Entry 5XON (electron microscopy, 3.83 A resolution); this record covers chains A and B of the 18 polymer chains in the assembly.

# Chain A
Name: DNA-directed RNA polymerase subunit
Organism: Komagataella phaffii (strain GS115 / ATCC 20864)
Notes: EC 2.7.7.6
UniProtKB: C4R4Y0 (C4R4Y0_KOMPG); residue numbers follow UniProt; this construct covers 1-1743
Sequence (1743 residues; row label = number of the first residue in the row):
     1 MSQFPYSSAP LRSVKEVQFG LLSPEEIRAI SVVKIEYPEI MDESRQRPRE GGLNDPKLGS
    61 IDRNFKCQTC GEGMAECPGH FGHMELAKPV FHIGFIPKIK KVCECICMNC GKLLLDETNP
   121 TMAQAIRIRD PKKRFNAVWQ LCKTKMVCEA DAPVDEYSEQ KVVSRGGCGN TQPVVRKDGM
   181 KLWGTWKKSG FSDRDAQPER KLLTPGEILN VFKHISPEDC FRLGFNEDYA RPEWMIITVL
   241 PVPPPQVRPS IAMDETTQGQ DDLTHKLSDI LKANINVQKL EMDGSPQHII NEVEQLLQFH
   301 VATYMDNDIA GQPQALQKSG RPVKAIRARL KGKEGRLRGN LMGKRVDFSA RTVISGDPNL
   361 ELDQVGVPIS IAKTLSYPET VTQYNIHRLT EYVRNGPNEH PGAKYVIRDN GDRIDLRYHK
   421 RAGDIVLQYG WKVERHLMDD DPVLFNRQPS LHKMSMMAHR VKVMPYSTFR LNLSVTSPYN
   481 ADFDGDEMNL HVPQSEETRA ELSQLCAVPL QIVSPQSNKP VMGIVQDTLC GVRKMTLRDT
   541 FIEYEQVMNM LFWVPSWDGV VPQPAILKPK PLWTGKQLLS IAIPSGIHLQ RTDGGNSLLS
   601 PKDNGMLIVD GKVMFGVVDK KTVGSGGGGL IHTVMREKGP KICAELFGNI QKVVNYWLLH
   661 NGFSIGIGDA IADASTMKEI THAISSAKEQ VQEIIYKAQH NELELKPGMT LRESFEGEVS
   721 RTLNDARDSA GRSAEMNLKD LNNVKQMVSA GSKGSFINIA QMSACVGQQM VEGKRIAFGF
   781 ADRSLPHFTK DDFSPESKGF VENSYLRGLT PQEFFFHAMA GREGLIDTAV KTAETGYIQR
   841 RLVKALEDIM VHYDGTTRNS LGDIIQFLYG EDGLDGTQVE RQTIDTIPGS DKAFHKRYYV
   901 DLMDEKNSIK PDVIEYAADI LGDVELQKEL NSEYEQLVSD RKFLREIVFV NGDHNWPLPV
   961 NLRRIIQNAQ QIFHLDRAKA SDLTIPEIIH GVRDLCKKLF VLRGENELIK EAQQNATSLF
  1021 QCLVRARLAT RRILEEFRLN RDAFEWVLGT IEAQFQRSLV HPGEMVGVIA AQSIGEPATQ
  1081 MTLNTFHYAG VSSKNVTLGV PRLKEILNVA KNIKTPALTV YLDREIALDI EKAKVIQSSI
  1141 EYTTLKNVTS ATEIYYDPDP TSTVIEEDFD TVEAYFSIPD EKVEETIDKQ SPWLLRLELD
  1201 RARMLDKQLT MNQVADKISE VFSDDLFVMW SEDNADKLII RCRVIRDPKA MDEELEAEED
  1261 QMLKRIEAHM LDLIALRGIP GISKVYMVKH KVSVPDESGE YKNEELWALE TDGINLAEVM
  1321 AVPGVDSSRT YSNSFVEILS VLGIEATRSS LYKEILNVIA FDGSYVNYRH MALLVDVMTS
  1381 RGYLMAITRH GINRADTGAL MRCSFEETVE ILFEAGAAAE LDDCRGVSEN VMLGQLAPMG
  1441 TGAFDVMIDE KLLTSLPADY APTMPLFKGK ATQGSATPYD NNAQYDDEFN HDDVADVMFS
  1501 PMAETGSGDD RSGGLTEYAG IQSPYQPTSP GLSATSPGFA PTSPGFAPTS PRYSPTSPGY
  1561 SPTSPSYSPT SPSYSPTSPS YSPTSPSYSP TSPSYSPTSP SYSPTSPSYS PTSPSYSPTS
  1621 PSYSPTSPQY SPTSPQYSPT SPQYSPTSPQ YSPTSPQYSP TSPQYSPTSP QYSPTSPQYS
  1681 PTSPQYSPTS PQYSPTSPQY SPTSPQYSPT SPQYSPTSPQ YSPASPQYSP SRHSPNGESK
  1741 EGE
Not modelled in the structure: 1, 154-160, 190-193, 1178-1189, 1246-1257, 1464-1743
Bound ions: Zn2+ site 1: C67, C70, C77, H80; Zn2+ site 2: C107, C110, C148, C168; Mg2+: D482, D484, D486 (shared with 1 residue of chain P)

# Chain B
Name: DNA-directed RNA polymerase subunit beta
Organism: Komagataella phaffii (strain GS115 / ATCC 20864)
Notes: EC 2.7.7.6
UniProtKB: C4QZQ7 (C4QZQ7_KOMPG); numbering as in UniProt (aligned over 1-1227)
Sequence (1227 residues; numbered 1 to 1227; the number before each row is that of its first residue):
     1 MSYDPYSIDD TITTEDCWTV ISAFFEEKGL VSQQLDSFDE FMETSIQDLV WEEPRLILDQ
    61 PAQHTNEKDN INKRYEIRFG KIYLSRPTMT EADGTTHAMF PQEARLRNLT YSSPVYLDME
   121 KSMFTSIDDE GNPNATLDWQ QVHEPIKDGV EEGNKVHIGK VPIMLRSKFC SLRTLDEVDL
   181 YKMKECPYDM GGYFVINGSE KVLIAQERSA ANIVQVFKKA APSPISHVAE IRSALEKGSR
   241 LISTMQIKLY GREDKGTGRT IKATLPYVKQ DIPIVIVFRA LGVVPDGEIL QHICYDENDW
   301 QMLEMLKPCI EEGFVIQDKE VALDFIGRRG SAALGIRREK RIQYAKDILQ KELLPHITQE
   361 EGFETRKTFF LGYMVNRLLL CALERKDQDD RDHFGKKRLD LAGPLLANLF RILFRKLTRE
   421 IYRYMQRCIE TDRDFNLNLA VKSTTITSGL KYSLATGNWG EQKKAMSSRA GVSQVLNRYT
   481 YSSTLSHLRR TNTPIGRDGK LAKPRQLHNT HWGLVCPAET PEGQACGLVK NLSLLSGISI
   541 GSPSEPIINF LEEWGMEPLE DYDPAQHTKS TRIFVNGVWT GIHRDPSMLV STMRDLRRSG
   601 AISPEVSIIR DIREREFKIF TDVGRVYRPL FIVEDDESKD NKGELRITKE HIRKIQQGYD
   661 DDAMNDDSEE QEQDVYGWSS LVTSGVIEYV DGEEEETIMI AMTPEDLQTR SLEQKEIDLN
   721 DTAKRIKPEM STSSHHTFTH CEIHPSMILG VAASIIPFPD HNQSPRNTYQ SAMGKQAMGV
   781 FLTNYNVRMD TMANILYYPQ KPLAKTQAME YLKFRELPAG QNAIVAIACY SGYNQEDSMI
   841 MNQSSIDRGL FRSLFFRSYM DQEKRFGISI VEEFEKPTRA TTLRLKHGTY EKLDEDGLIA
   901 PGVRVSGDDI IIGKTTPIPP DTEELGQRTK YHTKRDASTP LRSTENGIVD QVLLTTNQEG
   961 LKFVKVRMRT TKVPQIGDKF ASRHGQKGTI GVTYRHEDMP FSAEGIVPDL IINPHAIPSR
  1021 MTVAHLIECL LSKVGSIRGY EGDATPFTDL TVDAVSNLLR DNGYQSRGFE VMYNGHTGKK
  1081 LMAQVFFGPT YYQRLRHMVD DKIHARARGP VQVLTRQPVE GRSRDGGLRF GEMERDCMIA
  1141 HGAAGFLKER LMEASDAFRV HVCGICGLMS VIANLKKNQF ECRSCKNKTN IYQLHIPYAA
  1201 KLLFQELMAM NIAPRLYTER SGVSMRS
Not modelled in the structure: 1-8, 129-152, 663-674, 712-718, 921-930, 1223-1227
Bound ions: Zn2+: C1163, C1166, C1182

# Interface between chain A and chain B
Pairs across the interface (303):
  F4(A) - F1158(B)
  F4(A) - R1159(B)
  P5(A) - R1159(B)
  S7(A) - R1159(B)
  S7(A) - H1161(B)  hydrogen bond
  S7(A) - L1175(B)
  S7(A) - F1180(B)
  S7(A) - Q1193(B)
  S8(A) - N1178(B)  hydrogen bond
  A9(A) - I1191(B)
  A9(A) - Q1193(B)  hydrogen bond (backbone-side chain)
  P10(A) - I1191(B)
  P10(A) - Y1192(B)  hydrophobic
  P10(A) - Q1193(B)
  L11(A) - Q1193(B)
  R12(A) - Y1192(B)  hydrogen bond
  R12(A) - Q1193(B)
  R12(A) - L1194(B)
  R12(A) - T1218(B)  hydrogen bond
  R12(A) - E1219(B)  salt bridge
  S13(A) - L1194(B)
  S13(A) - T1218(B)
  V14(A) - L1194(B)  hydrophobic
  V14(A) - L1216(B)  hydrophobic
  V14(A) - Y1217(B)
  K15(A) - Y1217(B)  hydrogen bond (backbone-backbone)
  K15(A) - T1218(B)
  E16(A) - R1215(B)
  E16(A) - Y1217(B)  hydrogen bond (backbone-backbone)
  E16(A) - R1220(B)
  E16(A) - S1221(B)
  V17(A) - R1215(B)
  V17(A) - L1216(B)  hydrophobic
  Q18(A) - A1213(B)
  Q18(A) - P1214(B)
  Q18(A) - R1215(B)  hydrogen bond (backbone-backbone)
  F19(A) - A1213(B)
  G20(A) - A1213(B)  hydrogen bond (backbone-backbone)
  L21(A) - I1212(B)  hydrophobic
  L22(A) - N1211(B)
  L22(A) - A1213(B)  hydrophobic
  E26(A) - L1168(B)
  E26(A) - R1215(B)  salt bridge
  I27(A) - N1211(B)
  I30(A) - S1184(B)
  C70(A) - A1173(B)
  C70(A) - N1174(B)
  E72(A) - N1174(B)
  E72(A) - L1175(B)
  M74(A) - R1116(B)  hydrogen bond (backbone-side chain)
  A75(A) - R1116(B)
  E76(A) - R1159(B)  salt bridge
  P78(A) - K1201(B)  hydrogen bond (backbone-side chain)
  P78(A) - Q1205(B)  hydrogen bond (backbone-side chain)
  F81(A) - Q1205(B)
  F81(A) - M1208(B)  hydrophobic
  H92(A) - M1210(B)  hydrogen bond (side chain-backbone)
  Y229(A) - R1215(B)
  P241(A) - N1211(B)
  P243(A) - A1209(B)  hydrophobic
  Q246(A) - Y1198(B)
  Q246(A) - K1201(B)
  V247(A) - L1202(B)  hydrophobic
  V247(A) - Q1205(B)
  V247(A) - E1206(B)
  P249(A) - L1114(B)  hydrophobic
  D254(A) - K864(B)  salt bridge
  E255(A) - R935(B)
  M305(A) - M1210(B)  hydrophobic
  P322(A) - M466(B)
  I326(A) - M1210(B)  hydrophobic
  R329(A) - E1206(B)  salt bridge
  L330(A) - L1203(B)  hydrophobic
  L330(A) - E1206(B)
  R336(A) - L1114(B)
  R336(A) - L1202(B)
  R336(A) - E1206(B)  salt bridge
  L337(A) - L1203(B)  hydrophobic
  R338(A) - R1129(B)  hydrogen bond (backbone-side chain)
  R338(A) - E1132(B)  salt bridge
  G339(A) - R1129(B)
  N340(A) - Q1117(B)  hydrogen bond
  N340(A) - A1199(B)
  L341(A) - A1199(B)  hydrophobic
  L341(A) - L1203(B)  hydrophobic
  M342(A) - E1132(B)
  M342(A) - R1135(B)
  G343(A) - R1129(B)  hydrogen bond (backbone-side chain)
  G343(A) - F1130(B)
  K344(A) - Q1117(B)
  K344(A) - F1130(B)  hydrogen bond (backbone-backbone)
  K344(A) - L1151(B)  hydrogen bond (side chain-backbone)
  K344(A) - S1155(B)
  K344(A) - D1156(B)  salt bridge
  K344(A) - P1197(B)
  R345(A) - P1118(B)
  R345(A) - V1119(B)
  R345(A) - E1120(B)  salt bridge
  R345(A) - G1127(B)  hydrogen bond (side chain-backbone)
  R345(A) - L1128(B)
  R345(A) - S1155(B)  hydrogen bond (backbone-side chain)
  V346(A) - P1118(B)
  V346(A) - G1127(B)
  V346(A) - L1128(B)  hydrogen bond (backbone-backbone)
  V346(A) - F1130(B)  hydrophobic
  V346(A) - R1150(B)
  V346(A) - A1154(B)
  D347(A) - R1106(B)  salt bridge
  D347(A) - P1118(B)
  D347(A) - R1150(B)  hydrogen bond (backbone-side chain)
  D347(A) - A1154(B)  hydrogen bond (backbone-backbone)
  F348(A) - R1106(B)
  S349(A) - A1105(B)
  S349(A) - R1106(B)
  S349(A) - L1128(B)  hydrogen bond (side chain-backbone)
  A350(A) - H1104(B)
  A350(A) - L1128(B)
  R351(A) - K1102(B)
  R351(A) - I1103(B)
  R351(A) - H1104(B)  hydrogen bond (backbone-backbone)
  R351(A) - L1128(B)
  D357(A) - Y833(B)
  P358(A) - G832(B)
  P358(A) - Y833(B)
  N359(A) - Y833(B)  hydrogen bond
  S370(A) - I1103(B)
  I371(A) - I1103(B)  hydrophobic
  L375(A) - R1106(B)
  Y405(A) - R1108(B)
  R413(A) - R1108(B)
  Y418(A) - H887(B)
  E434(A) - R1108(B)  salt bridge
  L444(A) - F1146(B)  hydrophobic
  N446(A) - E1134(B)
  Q448(A) - E1134(B)
  S450(A) - M1133(B)
  L451(A) - M1133(B)  hydrophobic
  L451(A) - C1137(B)
  K453(A) - A1140(B)
  K453(A) - H1141(B)  hydrogen bond (backbone-side chain)
  M456(A) - E1134(B)
  M456(A) - C1137(B)  hydrophobic
  M456(A) - M1138(B)  hydrophobic
  M456(A) - H1141(B)  hydrogen bond (backbone-side chain)
  Y466(A) - I976(B)  hydrophobic
  S467(A) - V1099(B)
  S467(A) - I1103(B)
  T468(A) - I976(B)
  T468(A) - G977(B)
  T468(A) - V1099(B)
  L473(A) - Q835(B)
  D482(A) - E836(B)
  F483(A) - Q835(B)
  F483(A) - E836(B)  hydrogen bond (backbone-backbone)
  F483(A) - D837(B)
  F483(A) - T989(B)  hydrogen bond (backbone-side chain)
  D484(A) - E836(B)
  D484(A) - D837(B)
  D484(A) - K987(B)
  E487(A) - K1102(B)  salt bridge
  N489(A) - L1128(B)
  V492(A) - R1150(B)  hydrogen bond (backbone-side chain)
  Q494(A) - E1149(B)
  T498(A) - F1146(B)
  T498(A) - E1149(B)  hydrogen bond
  E501(A) - A1143(B)
  E501(A) - G1145(B)
  E501(A) - F1146(B)
  C506(A) - H1141(B)
  Q511(A) - H1141(B)
  Q526(A) - Q835(B)
  Q526(A) - E836(B)  hydrogen bond
  Q526(A) - H1015(B)
  D527(A) - C829(B)  hydrogen bond
  D527(A) - Q835(B)  hydrogen bond
  D527(A) - N1013(B)
  D527(A) - H1015(B)  salt bridge
  C530(A) - H1015(B)
  L659(A) - Y830(B)
  L659(A) - S831(B)
  H660(A) - N1074(B)
  H660(A) - T1077(B)
  N661(A) - M1082(B)  hydrogen bond (backbone-backbone)
  N661(A) - A1083(B)
  G662(A) - A1083(B)
  F663(A) - I827(B)
  F663(A) - A828(B)
  F663(A) - C829(B)  hydrogen bond (backbone-backbone)
  S664(A) - I827(B)  hydrogen bond (side chain-backbone)
  S664(A) - P1014(B)
  S664(A) - Q1084(B)
  S664(A) - V1085(B)
  S664(A) - F1086(B)  hydrogen bond (side chain-backbone)
  I665(A) - P1014(B)  hydrophobic
  I665(A) - F1086(B)
  G666(A) - F1069(B)
  I667(A) - V1023(B)  hydrophobic
  I667(A) - R1067(B)
  G668(A) - R1067(B)
  I671(A) - R1067(B)
  M747(A) - H1015(B)
  M747(A) - P1018(B)  hydrophobic
  S752(A) - H1015(B)
  K753(A) - H1015(B)
  K753(A) - S1019(B)
  N758(A) - P1018(B)  hydrogen bond (side chain-backbone)
  N758(A) - M1021(B)
  Q761(A) - M1021(B)
  M762(A) - M1021(B)  hydrophobic
  E772(A) - Q506(B)
  I776(A) - N509(B)
  A777(A) - N509(B)
  G779(A) - H508(B)
  G779(A) - N509(B)  hydrogen bond (backbone-side chain)
  F780(A) - N509(B)
  F780(A) - T510(B)
  F780(A) - E695(B)
  F780(A) - E696(B)
  A781(A) - E696(B)  hydrogen bond (backbone-side chain)
  R783(A) - E695(B)
  R783(A) - E696(B)  hydrogen bond (side chain-backbone)
  R783(A) - I698(B)  hydrogen bond (side chain-backbone)
  R783(A) - M699(B)  hydrogen bond
  S784(A) - N509(B)
  P786(A) - E695(B)
  P786(A) - M699(B)
  P786(A) - I700(B)
  H787(A) - W512(B)
  H787(A) - M699(B)
  H787(A) - I700(B)
  H787(A) - M702(B)
  H787(A) - E742(B)  salt bridge
  F788(A) - M699(B)
  F788(A) - M730(B)  hydrophobic
  T789(A) - M699(B)
  T789(A) - M730(B)
  D792(A) - T732(B)
  S794(A) - S731(B)
  E796(A) - E729(B)
  E802(A) - I726(B)
  N803(A) - R725(B)
  N803(A) - I726(B)  hydrogen bond (side chain-backbone)
  Y805(A) - H761(B)  hydrogen bond (backbone-side chain)
  Y805(A) - N762(B)
  L806(A) - H761(B)
  R807(A) - T722(B)  hydrogen bond (side chain-backbone)
  R807(A) - A723(B)
  R807(A) - I726(B)
  R807(A) - H761(B)
  G808(A) - R725(B)
  G808(A) - H761(B)
  L809(A) - R725(B)  hydrogen bond (backbone-side chain)
  L809(A) - D760(B)
  L809(A) - F1047(B)
  T810(A) - R725(B)
  T810(A) - I726(B)
  T810(A) - K727(B)
  T810(A) - F1047(B)
  P811(A) - W512(B)  hydrophobic
  P811(A) - P745(B)  hydrophobic
  P811(A) - F1047(B)  hydrophobic
  Q812(A) - M702(B)
  F814(A) - P759(B)
  F814(A) - N767(B)
  F815(A) - L507(B)  hydrophobic
  F815(A) - H508(B)
  F815(A) - W512(B)  hydrophobic
  H817(A) - Q763(B)
  H817(A) - S764(B)  hydrogen bond (side chain-backbone)
  A818(A) - S764(B)
  M819(A) - L507(B)
  M819(A) - N509(B)
  G821(A) - S764(B)
  R822(A) - P517(B)  hydrogen bond (side chain-backbone)
  R822(A) - A518(B)  hydrogen bond (side chain-backbone)
  R822(A) - T520(B)
  R822(A) - C526(B)
  I826(A) - R505(B)
  I826(A) - Q506(B)
  A829(A) - G523(B)
  R840(A) - E1132(B)  salt bridge
  V843(A) - D1136(B)
  K844(A) - R1135(B)
  E847(A) - D1136(B)
  V1068(A) - D1136(B)
  K1146(A) - D254(B)  salt bridge
  F1413(A) - I1212(B)  hydrophobic
  D1423(A) - R1220(B)  hydrogen bond (backbone-side chain)
  R1425(A) - R1220(B)
  V1427(A) - I1139(B)  hydrophobic
  V1431(A) - L1147(B)  hydrophobic
  V1431(A) - L1151(B)  hydrophobic
  L1433(A) - H1195(B)
  L1433(A) - P1197(B)
  G1434(A) - M1152(B)
  L1436(A) - A1144(B)  hydrophobic
  A1437(A) - A1144(B)
  M1439(A) - I1139(B)  hydrophobic
  M1439(A) - G1142(B)
  M1439(A) - A1144(B)
  M1439(A) - L1147(B)  hydrophobic
  T1441(A) - G1142(B)  hydrogen bond (side chain-backbone)
  T1441(A) - A1144(B)  hydrogen bond (side chain-backbone)
Also at the interface, not in a pair above, chain A (204 interface residues in all): Y6, A29, V32, R63, T69, H80, F95, V239, P244, T256, Y304, T352, V353, G356, T374, K404, H452, R470, G485, H491, P493, S495, L502, L505, V525, L658, M677, G754, F778, L785, L825, V830, E1064, M1065, I1069, Q1072, L1412, G1416, L1421, C1424, M1432, Q1435, G1440
Also at the interface, not in a pair above, chain B (184 interface residues in all): H393, K500, A502, H511, E522, G527, A701, D721, P728, L749, T768, N834, F866, R884, T916, Q975, K979, I1017, L1026, I1027, V1052, L1081, D1100, A1107, T1115, K1148, A1157, S1170, I1172, R1183, I1196, A1200, F1204, L1207, G1222

# Overview
204 residues of chain A and 184 residues of chain B are in contact; the contacts include 55 hydrogen bonds and
16 salt bridges. Polar pairs include R12(A)-E1219(B), E26(A)-R1215(B) and E76(A)-R1159(B). The Zn2+ site 1 is
built by C67(A), C70(A), C77(A) and H80(A).
Here chain A is DNA-directed RNA polymerase subunit and chain B is DNA-directed RNA polymerase subunit beta,
both from Komagataella phaffii (strain GS115 / ATCC 20864). Entry 5XON (RNA Polymerase II elongation complex
bound with Spt4/5 and TFIIS) was determined by electron microscopy, deposited together with 5XOG.
